Entry 7RHH (electron microscopy, 3.31 A resolution); this record covers chains B and C of the 4 polymer chains in the assembly.

# Chain B
Molecule: Cyclic nucleotide-gated cation channel beta-1
Source organism: Homo sapiens
UniProt: Q14028 (CNGB1_HUMAN); numbering as in UniProt (aligned over 454-1251)
Sequence (810 residues; row label = number of the first residue in the row):
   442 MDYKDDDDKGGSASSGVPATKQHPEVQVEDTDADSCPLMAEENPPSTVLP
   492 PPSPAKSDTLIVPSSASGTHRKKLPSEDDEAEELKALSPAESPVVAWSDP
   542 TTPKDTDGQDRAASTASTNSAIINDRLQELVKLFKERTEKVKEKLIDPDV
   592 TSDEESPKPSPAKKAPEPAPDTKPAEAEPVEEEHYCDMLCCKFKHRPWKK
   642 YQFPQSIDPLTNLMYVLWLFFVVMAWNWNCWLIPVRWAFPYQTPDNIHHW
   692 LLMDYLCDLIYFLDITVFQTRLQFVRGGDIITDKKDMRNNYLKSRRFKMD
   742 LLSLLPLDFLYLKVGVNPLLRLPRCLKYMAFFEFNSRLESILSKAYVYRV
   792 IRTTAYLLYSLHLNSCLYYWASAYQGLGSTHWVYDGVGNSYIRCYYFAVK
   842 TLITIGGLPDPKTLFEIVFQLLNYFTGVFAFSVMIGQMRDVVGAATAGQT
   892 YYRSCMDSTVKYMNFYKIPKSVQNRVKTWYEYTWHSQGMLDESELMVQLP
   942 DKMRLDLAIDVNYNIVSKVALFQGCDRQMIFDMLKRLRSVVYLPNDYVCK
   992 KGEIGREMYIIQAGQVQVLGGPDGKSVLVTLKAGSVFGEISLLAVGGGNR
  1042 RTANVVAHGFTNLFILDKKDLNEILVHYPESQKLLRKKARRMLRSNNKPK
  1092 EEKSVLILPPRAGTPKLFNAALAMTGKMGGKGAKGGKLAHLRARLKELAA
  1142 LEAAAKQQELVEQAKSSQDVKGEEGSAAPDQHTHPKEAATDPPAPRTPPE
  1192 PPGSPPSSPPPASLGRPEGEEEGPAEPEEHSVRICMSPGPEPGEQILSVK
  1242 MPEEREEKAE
Unresolved in the structure: 442-644, 751-756, 1085-1251
Sequence notes: expression tag (442-453)
Ligand contacts: cyclic guanosine monophosphate (PCG): Val1009, Leu1019, Val1020, Phe1028, Gly1029, Arg1041, Arg1042, Thr1043, Ala1044, Val1046
UniProt features mapped onto this chain:
  - region: Ala557 to Arg567 (Calmodulin-binding CaM1), Gln1148 to Gln1154 (Calmodulin-binding CaM2)
  - motif: Leu568 to Arg578 (IQ-like)
  - binding site (3',5'-cyclic GMP): Gly1029, Glu1030, Ser1032, Arg1042, Thr1043
  - binding site (3',5'-cyclic AMP): Arg1042
  - site: Phe872 (Central gate), Ile876 (Central gate), Arg880 (Occludes the pore below the central gate)
  - natural variant: Arg729 to Glu1251 (deletion: In RP45), Arg737 (R737H: In RP45; uncertain significance), Arg762 (R762C: In RP45), Tyr921 to Glu1251 (deletion: In RP45), Asn986 (N986I: In RP45), Gly993 (G993V: In RP45)
  - mutagenesis: Leu568 (L568E: Loss of calcium/calmodulin modulation), Gly848 (G848E: Increases the affinity to Ca(2+) ions. Does not affect heterotetrameric channel assembly), Arg880 (R880G: Increases channel conductance)
Reported in the primary citation:
  - binding site for cyclic guanosine monophosphate: Thr1043
  - mutagenesis - G848E (Kd 5.7 uM): increased binding to Ca2+

# Chain C
Molecule: cGMP-gated cation channel alpha-1
Source organism: Homo sapiens
UniProt: P29973 (CNGA1_HUMAN); residues 144-690 here = UniProt positions 144-690
Sequence (560 residues; numbered 131 to 690; the number before each row is that of its first residue):
   131 MDYKDDDDKGGSASKDKKEEEKKEVVVIDPSGNTYYNWLFCITLPVMYNW
   181 TMVIARACFDELQSDYLEYWLILDYVSDIVYLIDMFVRTRTGYLEQGLLV
   231 KEELKLINKYKSNLQFKLDVLSLIPTDLLYFKLGWNYPEIRLNRLLRFSR
   281 MFEFFQRTETRTNYPNIFRISNLVMYIVIIIHWNACVFYSISKAIGFGND
   331 TWVYPDINDPEFGRLARKYVYSLYWSTLTLTTIGETPPPVRDSEYVFVVV
   381 DFLIGVLIFATIVGNIGSMISNMNAARAEFQARIDAIKQYMHFRNVSKDM
   431 EKRVIKWFDYLWTNKKTVDEKEVLKYLPDKLRAEIAINVHLDTLKKVRIF
   481 ADCEAGLLVELVLKLQPQVYSPGDYICKKGDIGREMYIIKEGKLAVVADD
   531 GVTQFVVLSDGSYFGEISILNIKGSKAGNRRTANIKSIGYSDLFCLSKDD
   581 LMEALTEYPDAKTMLEEKGKQILMKDGLLDLNIANAGSDPKDLEEKVTRM
   631 EGSVDLLQTRFARILAEYESMQQKLKQRLTKVEKFLKPLIDTEFSSIEGP
   681 GAESGPIDST
Unresolved in the structure: 131-155, 606-690
Sequence notes: expression tag (131-143)
Ligand contacts: cyclic guanosine monophosphate (PCG): Val536, Phe544, Gly545, Glu546, Ile547, Ser548, Arg560, Arg561, Thr562, Ala563, Ile565, Ile602, Lys605
UniProt features mapped onto this chain:
  - binding site (3',5'-cyclic GMP): Gly541
Reported in the primary citation:
  - binding site for cyclic guanosine monophosphate: Thr562

# Chain B / chain C interface
Contacting residue pairs - 94 pairs, chain B then chain C:
  Leu651(B) - Lys436(C)
  Val716(B) - Tyr440(C)  hydrophobic
  Val716(B) - Asn444(C)
  Gly718(B) - Gly522(C)  hydrogen bond (backbone-backbone)
  Gly719(B) - Gly569(C)
  Asp720(B) - Lys523(C)  salt bridge
  Glu780(B) - Gln411(C)  hydrogen bond
  Ser781(B) - Lys418(C)
  Arg790(B) - Gln411(C)  hydrogen bond
  Thr845(B) - Ile363(C)
  Gly847(B) - Glu365(C)
  Gly848(B) - Glu365(C)  hydrogen bond (backbone-side chain)
  Leu849(B) - Glu365(C)
  Asp851(B) - Glu365(C)
  Pro852(B) - Tyr354(C)
  Lys853(B) - Glu341(C)
  Lys853(B) - Arg347(C)  hydrogen bond (backbone-side chain)
  Leu855(B) - Arg344(C)
  Leu855(B) - Arg347(C)
  Leu855(B) - Val350(C)  hydrophobic
  Ile858(B) - Arg347(C)
  Ile858(B) - Val350(C)  hydrophobic
  Ile858(B) - Tyr354(C)  hydrophobic
  Val859(B) - Val350(C)  hydrophobic
  Gln861(B) - Tyr354(C)
  Leu862(B) - Val350(C)
  Leu862(B) - Leu353(C)  hydrophobic
  Leu862(B) - Tyr354(C)
  Tyr865(B) - Leu358(C)  hydrophobic
  Tyr865(B) - Ile363(C)  hydrophobic
  Phe866(B) - Val304(C)  hydrophobic
  Phe866(B) - Ile307(C)  hydrophobic
  Phe866(B) - Val308(C)  hydrophobic
  Val869(B) - Thr361(C)
  Val869(B) - Phe389(C)  hydrophobic
  Phe870(B) - Leu303(C)  hydrophobic
  Phe870(B) - Val304(C)  hydrophobic
  Phe870(B) - Ile307(C)  hydrophobic
  Ser873(B) - Ile392(C)
  Ser873(B) - Val393(C)
  Ser873(B) - Ile396(C)
  Val874(B) - Ile396(C)  hydrophobic
  Val874(B) - Ile400(C)
  Ile876(B) - Val393(C)  hydrophobic
  Gly877(B) - Ile400(C)
  Gln878(B) - Ile400(C)
  Asp881(B) - Ile400(C)
  Asp881(B) - Asn404(C)  hydrogen bond
  Ser927(B) - Phe423(C)
  Gln928(B) - Gln419(C)
  Gln928(B) - Phe423(C)
  Gly929(B) - Gln419(C)
  Met930(B) - Ala416(C)
  Met930(B) - Tyr420(C)  hydrophobic
  Glu933(B) - Tyr420(C)
  Glu933(B) - Arg424(C)  salt bridge
  Leu936(B) - Ala416(C)
  Leu936(B) - Ile417(C)
  Leu936(B) - Tyr420(C)  hydrophobic
  Met937(B) - Tyr420(C)
  Gln939(B) - Arg413(C)  hydrogen bond
  Leu940(B) - Ile417(C)  hydrophobic
  Leu940(B) - Phe438(C)  hydrophobic
  Asp942(B) - Gln498(C)
  Lys943(B) - Trp437(C)
  Lys943(B) - Tyr500(C)
  Lys943(B) - Asp504(C)
  Lys943(B) - Tyr505(C)
  Met944(B) - Val434(C)  hydrophobic
  Met944(B) - Trp437(C)  hydrophobic
  Met944(B) - Phe438(C)  hydrophobic
  Asp947(B) - Met430(C)
  Asp947(B) - Arg433(C)  salt bridge
  Asp947(B) - Asp504(C)
  Leu948(B) - Ile417(C)  hydrophobic
  Leu948(B) - Tyr420(C)  hydrophobic
  Leu948(B) - Met421(C)  hydrophobic
  Asp951(B) - Val426(C)
  Asp951(B) - Ser427(C)  hydrogen bond
  Asp951(B) - Met430(C)
  Val952(B) - Tyr420(C)
  Val952(B) - Arg424(C)
  Asp967(B) - Asp511(C)
  Arg968(B) - Lys508(C)
  Gln969(B) - Asp511(C)
  Gln969(B) - Ile512(C)  hydrogen bond (side chain-backbone)
  Ser980(B) - Arg424(C)
  Gln1003(B) - Arg424(C)  hydrogen bond
  Asn1053(B) - Phe423(C)
  Asn1053(B) - Arg424(C)
  Phe1055(B) - Arg424(C)
  His1068(B) - Arg514(C)  hydrogen bond (backbone-side chain)
  Tyr1069(B) - Ile512(C)  hydrophobic
  Tyr1069(B) - Arg514(C)
Other interface residues (no listed pair), chain B (61 interface residues in all): Arg778, Ile846, Thr854, Phe872, Arg880, Ala885
Other interface residues (no listed pair), chain C (64 interface residues in all): Ile311, Ala346, Tyr351, Thr357, Thr362, Ser401, Ala408, Asp439, Thr443, Val499, Gly510, Glu521, Tyr570

# Summary
The interface between chain B and chain C involves 61 residues on one side and 64 on the other; the contacts
include 11 hydrogen bonds and 3 salt bridges. Polar pairs include Asp720(B)-Lys523(C), Glu933(B)-Arg424(C) and
Asp947(B)-Arg433(C). From the paper: a binding site for cyclic guanosine monophosphate at Thr1043(B) and
Thr562(C); G848E of chain B increases binding to Ca2+.
Chain B is Cyclic nucleotide-gated cation channel beta-1 and chain C is cGMP-gated cation channel alpha-1,
both from Homo sapiens; the structure, Cryo-EM structure of human rod CNGA1/B1 channel in cGMP-bound openI
state, was determined by electron microscopy together with 7RH9, 7RHG, 7RHI, 7RHJ, 7RHK and 7RHL from the same
study.
